Entry 8DTU (X-ray diffraction, 2.45 A resolution); this record covers chains B and A of the 3 polymer chains in the assembly.

# Chain B
Name: Nanobody 5344N74D
From: Lama glama
Notes: antibody fragment or engineered binder
Amino-acid sequence (6 residues; numbered 1 to 6; the number before each row is that of its first residue):
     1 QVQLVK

# Chain A
Name: Nanobody 5344N74D
From: Lama glama
Notes: antibody fragment or engineered binder
Amino-acid sequence (113 residues; row label = number of the first residue in the row):
     7 SGGGLVQAGD SLRLSCAASG STFSGYAMGW YRQAPGKERE LVAAITSSGA STYYADSVRG
    67 RFTISRDDAK NTVYLQMNSL KPEDTAVYYC AALDEGYLDY DSWGQGTQVT VSS
Modified residues: Mse34 (selenomethionine); Mse83 (selenomethionine)

# Interface between chain B and chain A
Contacting residue pairs (27):
  Q1(B) - C22(A)
  Q1(B) - F29(A)
  Q1(B) - C96(A)
  Q1(B) - A97(A)
  Q1(B) - S108(A)
  Q1(B) - W109(A)
  Q1(B) - G110(A)  hydrogen bond (side chain-backbone)
  V2(B) - A23(A)
  V2(B) - A24(A)  hydrophobic
  V2(B) - G110(A)
  V2(B) - Q111(A)  hydrogen bond (backbone-backbone)
  Q3(B) - C22(A)
  Q3(B) - A23(A)  hydrogen bond (backbone-backbone)
  L4(B) - S21(A)
  L4(B) - W36(A)  hydrophobic
  L4(B) - Y94(A)
  L4(B) - Y95(A)  hydrophobic
  L4(B) - C96(A)
  L4(B) - Q111(A)
  L4(B) - G112(A)
  L4(B) - T113(A)  hydrogen bond (backbone-side chain)
  V5(B) - R19(A)
  V5(B) - L20(A)
  V5(B) - S21(A)  hydrogen bond (backbone-backbone)
  K6(B) - R19(A)
  K6(B) - L20(A)
  K6(B) - T113(A)

# Overview
6 residues of chain B and 18 residues of chain A are in contact; the contacts include 5 hydrogen bonds. Polar
pairs include Q1(B)-G110(A), L4(B)-T113(A) and V2(B)-Q111(A).
Chain B is Nanobody 5344N74D and chain A is Nanobody 5344N74D, both from Lama glama; the structure, The
complex of nanobody 5344N74D with BCL11A ZF6, was determined by X-ray diffraction together with 8DTN from the
same study.
